2NVX - chains B and C of the 13 polymer chains in the assembly; structure by X-ray diffraction, 3.60 A resolution.

[Chain B]
Name: DNA-directed RNA polymerase II 140 kDa polypeptide
Organism: Saccharomyces cerevisiae
Notes: EC 2.7.7.6
UniProt: P08518 (RPB2_YEAST); numbering as in UniProt (aligned over 1-1224)
Amino-acid sequence (1224 residues; each row starts with the number of its first residue):
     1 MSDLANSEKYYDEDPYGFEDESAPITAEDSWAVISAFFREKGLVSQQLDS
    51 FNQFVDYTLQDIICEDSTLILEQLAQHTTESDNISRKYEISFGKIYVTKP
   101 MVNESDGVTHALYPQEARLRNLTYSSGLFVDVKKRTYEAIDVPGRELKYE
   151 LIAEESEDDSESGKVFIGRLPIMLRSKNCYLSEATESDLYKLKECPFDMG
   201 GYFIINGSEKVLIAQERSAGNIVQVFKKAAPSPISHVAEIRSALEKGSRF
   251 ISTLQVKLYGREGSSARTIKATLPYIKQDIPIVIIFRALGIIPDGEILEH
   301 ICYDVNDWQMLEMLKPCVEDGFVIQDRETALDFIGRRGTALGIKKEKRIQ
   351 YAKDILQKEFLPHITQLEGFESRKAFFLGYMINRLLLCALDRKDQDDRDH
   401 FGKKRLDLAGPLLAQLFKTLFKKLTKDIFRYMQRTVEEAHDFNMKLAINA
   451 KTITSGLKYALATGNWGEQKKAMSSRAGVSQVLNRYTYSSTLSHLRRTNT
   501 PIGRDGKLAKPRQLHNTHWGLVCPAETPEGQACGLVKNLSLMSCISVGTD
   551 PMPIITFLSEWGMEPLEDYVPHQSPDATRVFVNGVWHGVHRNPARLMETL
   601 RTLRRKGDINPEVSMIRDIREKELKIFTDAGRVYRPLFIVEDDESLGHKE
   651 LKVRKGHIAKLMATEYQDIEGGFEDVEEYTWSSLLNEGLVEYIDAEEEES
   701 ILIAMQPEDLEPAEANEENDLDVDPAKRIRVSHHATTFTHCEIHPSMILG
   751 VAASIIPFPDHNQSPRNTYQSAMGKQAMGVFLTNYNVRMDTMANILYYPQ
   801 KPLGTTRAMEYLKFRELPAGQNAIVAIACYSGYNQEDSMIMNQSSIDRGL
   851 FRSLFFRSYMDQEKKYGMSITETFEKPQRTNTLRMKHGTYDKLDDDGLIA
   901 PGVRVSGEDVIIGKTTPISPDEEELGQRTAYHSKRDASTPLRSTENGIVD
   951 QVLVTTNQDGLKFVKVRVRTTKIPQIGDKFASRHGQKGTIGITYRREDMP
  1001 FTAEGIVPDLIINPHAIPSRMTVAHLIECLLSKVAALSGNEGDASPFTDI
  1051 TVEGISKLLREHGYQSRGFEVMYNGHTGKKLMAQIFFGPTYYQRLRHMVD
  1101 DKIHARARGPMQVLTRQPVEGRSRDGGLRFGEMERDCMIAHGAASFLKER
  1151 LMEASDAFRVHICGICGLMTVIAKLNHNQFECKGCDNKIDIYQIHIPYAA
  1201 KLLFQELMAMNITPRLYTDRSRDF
Disordered / not traced: 1-19, 71-87, 135-163, 438-445, 503-508, 669-676, 715-721, 866-868, 922-932, 1223-1224
Small-molecule neighbours: deoxyuridine-5'-triphosphate (DUT): Glu-529, Arg-766, Tyr-769, Asp-837, Lys-987, Ser-1019, Arg-1020

[Chain C]
Name: DNA-directed RNA polymerase II 45 kDa polypeptide
Organism: Saccharomyces cerevisiae
Notes: EC 2.7.7.6
UniProt: P16370 (RPB3_YEAST); numbering as in UniProt (aligned over 1-318)
Amino-acid sequence (318 residues; numbered 1 to 318; the number before each row is that of its first residue):
     1 MSEEGPQVKIREASKDNVDFILSNVDLAMANSLRRVMIAEIPTLAIDSVE
    51 VETNTTVLADEFIAHRLGLIPLQSMDIEQLEYSRDCFCEDHCDKCSVVLT
   101 LQAFGESESTTNVYSKDLVIVSNLMGRNIGHPIIQDKEGNGVLICKLRKG
   151 QELKLTCVAKKGIAKEHAKWGPAAAIEFEYDPWNKLKHTDYWYEQDSAKE
   201 WPQSKNCEYEDPPNEGDPFDYKAQADTFYMNVESVGSIPVDQVVVRGIDT
   251 LQKKVASILLALTQMDQDKVNFASGDNNTASNMLGSNEDVMMTGAEQDPY
   301 SNASQMGNTGSGGYDNAW
Disordered / not traced: 1-2, 269-318
Swiss-Prot annotation at these positions:
  - binding site (Zn(2+)): Cys-86, Cys-88, Cys-92, Cys-95
  - modified residue: Ser-2 (N-acetylserine)
  - natural variant: Ala-30 (A30D: In mutant RPB3-1)
  - mutagenesis: Lys-9 (K9E: Transcript termination readthrough)
Bound ions: Zn2+: Cys-86, Cys-88, Cys-92, Cys-95

[Interface between chain B and chain C]
Pairs across the interface (74; chain B residue first):
  Asn-786(B) with Val-57(C)
  Tyr-797(B) with Glu-61(C); Phe-62(C)
  Tyr-798(B) with Phe-62(C); Arg-66(C), hydrogen bond
  Ser-844(B) with Ala-168(C)
  Asp-847(B) with His-65(C); His-167(C); Ala-168(C)
  Arg-848(B) with His-65(C); Leu-69(C); Ala-168(C)
  Gly-849(B) with His-65(C)
  Arg-852(B) with His-65(C), hydrogen bond
  Leu-854(B) with Glu-61(C)
  Ile-948(B) with Glu-61(C)
  Arg-969(B) with Ala-59(C); Asp-60(C); Glu-61(C), salt bridge
  Thr-971(B) with Glu-61(C)
  Arg-996(B) with Arg-34(C); Ile-38(C); Ala-173(C); Ala-174(C), hydrogen bond (side chain-backbone); Ala-175(C)
  Glu-997(B) with Arg-34(C), hydrogen bond (backbone-side chain); Arg-35(C); Ile-38(C); Ala-39(C)
  Asp-998(B) with Arg-35(C), salt bridge
  Phe-1001(B) with Arg-34(C); Phe-178(C), hydrophobic
  Ala-1003(B) with Glu-177(C); Phe-178(C), hydrogen bond (backbone-backbone); Glu-179(C)
  Glu-1004(B) with Glu-177(C)
  Gly-1005(B) with Ile-176(C)
  Arg-1060(B) with Lys-199(C), hydrogen bond (side chain-backbone); Glu-200(C), hydrogen bond (side chain-backbone)
  Arg-1067(B) with Glu-194(C), salt bridge
  Phe-1069(B) with Trp-192(C), hydrophobic; Trp-201(C), hydrophobic
  Val-1071(B) with Trp-201(C), hydrophobic
  Tyr-1073(B) with Phe-178(C); Glu-179(C)
  Gly-1075(B) with Asn-31(C); Arg-34(C), hydrogen bond (backbone-side chain); Arg-35(C), hydrogen bond (backbone-side chain)
  His-1076(B) with Asn-31(C), hydrogen bond (backbone-side chain); Arg-35(C)
  Thr-1077(B) with Leu-27(C); Asn-31(C), hydrogen bond (backbone-side chain)
  Gly-1078(B) with Leu-27(C); Asn-31(C); Phe-178(C); Tyr-180(C)
  Lys-1079(B) with Leu-27(C); Tyr-180(C); His-188(C)
  Lys-1080(B) with Tyr-180(C), hydrogen bond (backbone-side chain); Asp-181(C), hydrogen bond (side chain-backbone); Asn-184(C), hydrogen bond; His-188(C); Thr-189(C)
  Leu-1081(B) with His-188(C); Thr-189(C)
  Met-1082(B) with His-188(C); Thr-189(C); Asp-190(C), hydrogen bond (backbone-backbone)
  Gln-1084(B) with Thr-189(C); Asp-190(C); Tyr-191(C); Trp-192(C); Trp-201(C)
Other interface residues (no listed pair), chain B (40 interface residues in all): Thr-970, Arg-995, Met-999, Gly-1063, Gln-1065, Ser-1066, Glu-1070
Other interface residues (no listed pair), chain C (39 interface residues in all): Ala-164, Lys-165, Lys-187, Pro-202

[In short]
40 residues of chain B and 39 residues of chain C are in contact; the contacts include 15 hydrogen bonds and 3
salt bridges. Among the polar pairs are Arg-969(B)/Glu-61(C), Asp-998(B)/Arg-35(C) and Arg-1067(B)/Glu-194(C).
Bound to chain B: deoxyuridine-5'-triphosphate.
Here chain B is DNA-directed RNA polymerase II 140 kDa polypeptide and chain C is DNA-directed RNA polymerase
II 45 kDa polypeptide, both from Saccharomyces cerevisiae. Entry 2NVX (RNA polymerase II elongation complex in
5 mM Mg+2 with 2'-dUTP) was determined by X-ray diffraction, deposited together with 2E2H, 2E2I, 2E2J, 2NVQ,
2NVT, 2NVY, 2NVZ and 2YU9.
